PDB entry 1GE7 | X-ray diffraction, 2.00 A resolution | chains A and B

# Chain A (and B)
Name: Peptidyl-lys metalloendopeptidase
Organism: Grifola frondosa
Notes: EC 3.4.24.20; chain B of this document is another copy of the same molecule, construct and numbering; everything in this record applies to it too
UniProt: P81054 (PLMP_GRIFR); numbering as in UniProt (aligned over 1-167)
Chain sequence (167 residues; each row starts with the number of its first residue):
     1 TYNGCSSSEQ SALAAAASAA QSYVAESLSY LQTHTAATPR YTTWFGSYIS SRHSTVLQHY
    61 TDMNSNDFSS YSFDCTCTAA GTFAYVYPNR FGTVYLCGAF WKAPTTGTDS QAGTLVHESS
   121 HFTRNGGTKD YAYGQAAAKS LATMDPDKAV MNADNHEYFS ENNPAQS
Disulfides: Cys5-Cys75, Cys77-Cys97
Covalently attached groups: alpha-D-mannopyranose (MAN) linked to Thr42
Bound ions: Zn2+: His117, His121, Asp130

# Interface between chain A and chain B
Pairs across the interface (10; chain A residue first):
  Ser47(A) with Met144(B)
  Ile49(A) with Met144(B); Asp145(B); Asp147(B)
  Ser51(A) with Asp147(B), hydrogen bond
  Arg52(A) with Arg52(B); Pro146(B)
  Asp147(A) with Ser47(B); Ile49(B); Arg52(B), salt bridge
Also at the interface, not in a pair above, chain A (6 interface residues in all): Asp145
Also at the interface, not in a pair above, chain B (8 interface residues in all): Thr143

# Overview
6 residues of chain A and 8 residues of chain B are in contact; the contacts include 1 hydrogen bond and 1
salt bridge. Among the polar pairs are Asp147(A)-Arg52(B) and Ser51(A)-Asp147(B). Alpha-D-mannopyranose is
covalently linked to Thr42(A).
Both chains are Peptidyl-lys metalloendopeptidase (Grifola frondosa). Entry 1GE7 (Zinc peptidase from grifola
frondosa) was determined by X-ray diffraction, deposited together with 1G12, 1GE5 and 1GE6.
